5VGZ - chains Z and c of the 17 polymer chains in the assembly; structure by electron microscopy, 4.50 A resolution (low resolution: residue-level contacts below are approximate; hydrogen-bond / salt-bridge calls are withheld).

# Chain Z
Molecule: 26S proteasome non-ATPase regulatory subunit 7
Source organism: Homo sapiens
Reference sequence: P51665 (PSMD7_HUMAN); residue numbers follow UniProt; this construct covers 5-290
Amino-acid sequence (286 residues; each row starts with the number of its first residue):
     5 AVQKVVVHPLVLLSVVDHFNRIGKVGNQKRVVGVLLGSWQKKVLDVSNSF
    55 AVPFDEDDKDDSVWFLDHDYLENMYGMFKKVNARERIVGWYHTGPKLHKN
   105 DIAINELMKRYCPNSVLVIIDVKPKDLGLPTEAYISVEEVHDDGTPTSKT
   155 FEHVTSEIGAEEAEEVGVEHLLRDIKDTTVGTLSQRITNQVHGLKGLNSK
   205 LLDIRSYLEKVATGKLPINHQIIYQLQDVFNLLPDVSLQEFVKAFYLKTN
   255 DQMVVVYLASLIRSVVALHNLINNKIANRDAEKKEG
Swiss-Prot annotation at these positions:
  - modified residue (N6-acetyllysine): Lys-204, Lys-214
  - cross-link: Lys-180 (Glycyl lysine isopeptide (Lys-Gly) (interchain with G-Cter in ubiquitin))

# Chain c
Molecule: 26S proteasome non-ATPase regulatory subunit 14
Source organism: Homo sapiens
Notes: EC 3.4.19.-
Reference sequence: O00487 (PSDE_HUMAN); residue numbers follow UniProt; this construct covers 24-310
Amino-acid sequence (287 residues; each row starts with the number of its first residue):
    24 AVDTAEQVYISSLALLKMLKHGRAGVPMEVMGLMLGEFVDDYTVRVIDVF
    74 AMPQSGTGVSVEAVDPVFQAKMLDMLKQTGRPEMVVGWYHSHPGFGCWLS
   124 GVDINTQQSFEALSERAVAVVVDPIQSVKGKVVIDAFRLINANMMVLGHE
   174 PRQTTSNLGHLNKPSIQALIHGLNRHYYSITINYRKNELEQKMLLNLHKK
   224 SWMEGLTLQDYSEHCKHNESVVKEMLELAKNYNKAVEEEDKMTPEQLAIK
   274 NVGKQDPKRHLEEHVDVLMTSNIVQCLAAMLDTVVFK
Swiss-Prot annotation at these positions:
  - motif: His-113 to Asp-126 (JAMM motif)
  - binding site (Zn(2+)): His-113, His-115, Asp-126
  - modified residue: Ser-150 (Phosphoserine), Ser-224 (Phosphoserine), Thr-266 (Phosphothreonine)

# Interface between chain Z and chain c
Residue-residue contacts - 95 pairs, chain Z then chain c:
  Pro-13(Z) / Leu-220(c)
  Leu-14(Z) / Leu-39(c)
  Leu-16(Z) / Met-216(c)
  Leu-16(Z) / Leu-220(c)
  Leu-17(Z) / Ser-35(c)
  Leu-17(Z) / Leu-36(c)
  Leu-17(Z) / Leu-39(c)
  Leu-17(Z) / Leu-217(c)
  Val-20(Z) / Leu-212(c)
  Asp-21(Z) / Leu-36(c)
  Asp-21(Z) / Arg-104(c)
  Asn-24(Z) / Ile-70(c)
  Arg-25(Z) / Gly-103(c)
  Arg-25(Z) / Arg-104(c)
  Asn-52(Z) / Lys-43(c)
  Tyr-74(Z) / Met-98(c)
  Tyr-74(Z) / Thr-102(c)
  Asn-77(Z) / Met-98(c)
  Met-78(Z) / Met-98(c)
  Met-81(Z) / Phe-91(c)
  Met-81(Z) / Lys-94(c)
  Met-81(Z) / Met-95(c)
  Met-81(Z) / Met-98(c)
  Lys-84(Z) / Pro-76(c)
  Lys-84(Z) / Phe-91(c)
  Val-85(Z) / Met-75(c)
  Val-85(Z) / Pro-76(c)
  Pro-128(Z) / Met-216(c)
  Asp-130(Z) / Asn-219(c)
  Leu-131(Z) / Asn-219(c)
  Leu-131(Z) / Lys-223(c)
  Gly-132(Z) / Lys-223(c)
  Leu-133(Z) / Lys-223(c)
  Ile-162(Z) / Leu-220(c)
  Ile-162(Z) / Ser-224(c)
  Glu-165(Z) / Arg-46(c)
  Glu-166(Z) / Lys-152(c)
  Ala-167(Z) / Leu-42(c)
  Glu-168(Z) / Leu-39(c)
  Val-170(Z) / Lys-152(c)
  Val-170(Z) / Val-155(c)
  Gly-171(Z) / Leu-38(c)
  Gly-171(Z) / Leu-42(c)
  Val-172(Z) / Leu-217(c)
  Val-172(Z) / His-221(c)
  His-174(Z) / Val-155(c)
  His-174(Z) / Tyr-207(c)
  Leu-175(Z) / Ser-35(c)
  Leu-175(Z) / Tyr-207(c)
  Leu-175(Z) / Lys-209(c)
  Leu-176(Z) / Lys-209(c)
  Leu-176(Z) / Gln-214(c)
  Leu-176(Z) / Leu-217(c)
  Leu-176(Z) / His-221(c)
  Ile-179(Z) / His-221(c)
  Ile-179(Z) / Lys-222(c)
  Thr-182(Z) / Trp-225(c)
  Val-184(Z) / Ile-296(c)
  Gly-185(Z) / Met-292(c)
  Thr-186(Z) / Met-292(c)
  Gln-189(Z) / Ile-296(c)
  Gln-189(Z) / Cys-299(c)
  Gln-189(Z) / Leu-300(c)
  Thr-192(Z) / Met-226(c)
  Thr-192(Z) / Tyr-234(c)
  Asn-193(Z) / Met-303(c)
  His-196(Z) / Leu-231(c)
  His-196(Z) / Tyr-234(c)
  His-196(Z) / Met-303(c)
  Lys-199(Z) / Leu-229(c)
  Lys-199(Z) / Thr-230(c)
  Gly-200(Z) / Leu-231(c)
  Asp-239(Z) / Lys-310(c)
  Leu-242(Z) / Val-308(c)
  Phe-249(Z) / Val-308(c)
  Leu-251(Z) / Glu-242(c)
  Leu-251(Z) / Lys-246(c)
  Lys-252(Z) / Glu-242(c)
  Lys-252(Z) / Val-297(c)
  Lys-252(Z) / Ala-301(c)
  Lys-252(Z) / Leu-304(c)
  Asp-255(Z) / Lys-246(c)
  Gln-256(Z) / Gln-298(c)
  Val-259(Z) / Ser-294(c)
  Val-259(Z) / Asn-295(c)
  Val-259(Z) / Val-297(c)
  Val-259(Z) / Gln-298(c)
  Leu-262(Z) / Lys-253(c)
  Leu-262(Z) / Leu-291(c)
  Ala-263(Z) / Leu-291(c)
  Ile-266(Z) / Glu-260(c)
  Ile-266(Z) / His-287(c)
  Ile-266(Z) / Leu-291(c)
  Arg-267(Z) / Leu-291(c)
  His-273(Z) / Leu-284(c)
Interface residues without a listed pair, chain Z (63 interface residues in all): Phe-23, Pro-57, Val-126, Arg-177, Asp-178, Ser-203, Phe-245, Ala-248
Interface residues without a listed pair, chain c (71 interface residues in all): Lys-40, Arg-68, Ala-74, Gln-77, Gln-101, Gly-153, Lys-154, Glu-213, Leu-218, Cys-238, Asn-241, Asn-256, Asp-305, Thr-306

# Summary
Chain Z and chain c form an interface of 63 and 71 residues respectively. UniProt lists 3 Zn2+-binding
residues on chain c.
Chain Z is 26S proteasome non-ATPase regulatory subunit 7 and chain c is 26S proteasome non-ATPase regulatory
subunit 14, both from Homo sapiens; the structure, Conformational Landscape of the p28-Bound Human Proteasome
Regulatory Particle, was determined by electron microscopy (same publication as 5VHF, 5VHH, 5VHI, 5VHJ, 5VHM,
5VHN and 5 further entries).
